PDB entry 8CXT | X-ray diffraction, 2.61 A resolution | chains A and E of the 3 polymer chains in the assembly

== Chain A ==
Protein: Site-specific DNA-methyltransferase (adenine-specific)
From: Clostridioides difficile 630
Notes: EC 2.1.1.72
UniProtKB: Q183J3 (Q183J3_CLOD6); residues 1-577 here = UniProt positions 1-577
Sequence (578 residues; each row starts with the number of its first residue; numbering starts at 0):
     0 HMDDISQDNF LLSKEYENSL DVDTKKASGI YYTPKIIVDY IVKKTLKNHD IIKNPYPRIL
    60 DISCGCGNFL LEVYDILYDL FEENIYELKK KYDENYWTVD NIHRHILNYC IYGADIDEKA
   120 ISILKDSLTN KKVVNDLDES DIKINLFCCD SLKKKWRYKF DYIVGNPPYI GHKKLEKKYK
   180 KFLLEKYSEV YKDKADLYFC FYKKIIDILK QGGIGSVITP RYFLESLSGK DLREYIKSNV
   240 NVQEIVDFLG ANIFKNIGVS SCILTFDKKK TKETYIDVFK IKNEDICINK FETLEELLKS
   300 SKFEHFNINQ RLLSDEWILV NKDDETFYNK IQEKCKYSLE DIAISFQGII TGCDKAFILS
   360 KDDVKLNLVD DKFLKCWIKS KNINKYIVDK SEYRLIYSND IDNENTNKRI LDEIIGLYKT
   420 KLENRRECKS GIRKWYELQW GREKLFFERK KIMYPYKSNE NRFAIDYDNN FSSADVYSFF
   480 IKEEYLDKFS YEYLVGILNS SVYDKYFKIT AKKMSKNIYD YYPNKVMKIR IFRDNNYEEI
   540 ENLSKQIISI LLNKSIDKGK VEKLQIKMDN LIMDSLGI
Unresolved in the structure: 0-26, 132-140
Sequence notes: expression tag (0)
Metal / ion sites: K+ site 1: Lys88, Lys89, Tyr91, Glu93; K+ site 2: Gly249, Ala250, Asn251, Val258
Residues lining bound ligands: N-benzyladenosine (Q8C): Gly28, Ile29, Tyr30, Ile61, Ser62, Gly64, Asp114, Ile115, Asp116, Cys148, Asp149, Ser150, Asn165, Pro166, Pro167, Tyr178, Leu196, Phe200
What the authors report for this chain:
  - binding site for N-benzyladenosine: Ile115, Pro167, Tyr178, Leu196
  - binding site for N-benzyladenosine: Gly28, Tyr30, Asp114, Asp149, Phe200 (by similarity / conservation)

== Chain E ==
Molecule: DNA Strand 2
Sequence (14 nucleotides; each row starts with the number of its first residue):
     1 ATGGGACTTT TTGA
Unresolved in the structure: 1

== How chain A and chain E interact ==
Residue-residue contacts - 42 pairs, chain A then chain E:
  His171(A) with DT11(E), base contact; DT12(E), sugar contact
  Lys172(A) with DT9(E), hydrogen bond to the base; DT10(E), hydrogen bond to the base; DT11(E), sugar contact; DT12(E), phosphate contact
  Lys176(A) with DT12(E), salt bridge to the phosphate; DG13(E), phosphate contact
  Lys179(A) with DT12(E), hydrogen bond to the phosphate; DG13(E), salt bridge to the phosphate
  Leu183(A) with DA14(E), phosphate contact
  Lys191(A) with DA14(E), phosphate contact
  Asp192(A) with DG13(E), phosphate contact; DA14(E), hydrogen bond to the phosphate
  Lys193(A) with DT12(E), base contact; DG13(E), hydrogen bond to the sugar
  Asn255(A) with DG3(E), hydrogen bond to the phosphate
  Ile349(A) with DT10(E), base contact; DT11(E), base contact
  Gly351(A) with DT10(E), phosphate contact
  Cys352(A) with DT10(E), phosphate contact
  Asp353(A) with DT10(E), hydrogen bond to the phosphate
  Lys378(A) with DT8(E), phosphate contact; DT9(E), salt bridge to the phosphate
  Ser379(A) with DT8(E), hydrogen bond to the phosphate
  Lys380(A) with DT8(E), salt bridge to the phosphate
  Arg424(A) with DT11(E), phosphate contact
  Arg425(A) with DT12(E), base contact; DG13(E), hydrogen bond to the base; DA14(E), base contact
  Gln438(A) with DT11(E), base contact; DT12(E), base contact
  Trp439(A) with DT11(E), base contact; DT12(E), hydrogen bond to the base
  Tyr455(A) with DT8(E), hydrogen bond to the base; DT9(E), base contact
  Lys456(A) with DT8(E), base contact
  Ser472(A) with DT10(E), base contact
  Ala473(A) with DT10(E), base contact
  Asp474(A) with DT9(E), base contact
  Ile517(A) with DC7(E), base contact; DT8(E), base contact
Other interface residues (no listed pair), chain A (30 interface residues in all): Lys254, Thr350, Glu426, Lys515
Other interface residues (no listed pair), chain E (11 interface residues in all): DT2, DG5

== Summary ==
30 residues of chain A face 11 of chain E across their interface; the contacts include 11 hydrogen bonds and 4
salt bridges. Polar pairs include Lys172(A)-DT9(E), Lys172(A)-DT10(E) and Arg425(A)-DG13(E). Bound to chain A:
N-benzyladenosine. The paper reports a binding site for N-benzyladenosine at Ile115(A), Pro167(A) and
Tyr178(A) among others.
Here chain A is Site-specific DNA-methyltransferase (adenine-specific) (Clostridioides difficile 630) and
chain E is DNA Strand 2. Entry 8CXT (CamA Adenine Methyltransferase Complexed to Cognate Substrate DNA and
Inhibitor N6-benzyladenosine (Compound 1)) was determined by X-ray diffraction, deposited together with 8CXS,
8CXU, 8CXV, 8CXW, 8CXX, 8CXY and 7 further entries.
